Entry 1KEE (X-ray diffraction, 2.10 A resolution); this record covers chains C and D of the 8 polymer chains in the assembly.

Chain C:
Molecule: Carbamoyl-phosphate synthetase large chain
From: Escherichia coli
Notes: EC 6.3.5.5
UniProt: P00968 (CARB_ECOLI); residues 1-1073 here correspond to UniProt positions 0-1072 (UniProt number = residue number - 1)
Amino-acid sequence (1073 residues; numbered 1 to 1073; the number before each row is that of its first residue):
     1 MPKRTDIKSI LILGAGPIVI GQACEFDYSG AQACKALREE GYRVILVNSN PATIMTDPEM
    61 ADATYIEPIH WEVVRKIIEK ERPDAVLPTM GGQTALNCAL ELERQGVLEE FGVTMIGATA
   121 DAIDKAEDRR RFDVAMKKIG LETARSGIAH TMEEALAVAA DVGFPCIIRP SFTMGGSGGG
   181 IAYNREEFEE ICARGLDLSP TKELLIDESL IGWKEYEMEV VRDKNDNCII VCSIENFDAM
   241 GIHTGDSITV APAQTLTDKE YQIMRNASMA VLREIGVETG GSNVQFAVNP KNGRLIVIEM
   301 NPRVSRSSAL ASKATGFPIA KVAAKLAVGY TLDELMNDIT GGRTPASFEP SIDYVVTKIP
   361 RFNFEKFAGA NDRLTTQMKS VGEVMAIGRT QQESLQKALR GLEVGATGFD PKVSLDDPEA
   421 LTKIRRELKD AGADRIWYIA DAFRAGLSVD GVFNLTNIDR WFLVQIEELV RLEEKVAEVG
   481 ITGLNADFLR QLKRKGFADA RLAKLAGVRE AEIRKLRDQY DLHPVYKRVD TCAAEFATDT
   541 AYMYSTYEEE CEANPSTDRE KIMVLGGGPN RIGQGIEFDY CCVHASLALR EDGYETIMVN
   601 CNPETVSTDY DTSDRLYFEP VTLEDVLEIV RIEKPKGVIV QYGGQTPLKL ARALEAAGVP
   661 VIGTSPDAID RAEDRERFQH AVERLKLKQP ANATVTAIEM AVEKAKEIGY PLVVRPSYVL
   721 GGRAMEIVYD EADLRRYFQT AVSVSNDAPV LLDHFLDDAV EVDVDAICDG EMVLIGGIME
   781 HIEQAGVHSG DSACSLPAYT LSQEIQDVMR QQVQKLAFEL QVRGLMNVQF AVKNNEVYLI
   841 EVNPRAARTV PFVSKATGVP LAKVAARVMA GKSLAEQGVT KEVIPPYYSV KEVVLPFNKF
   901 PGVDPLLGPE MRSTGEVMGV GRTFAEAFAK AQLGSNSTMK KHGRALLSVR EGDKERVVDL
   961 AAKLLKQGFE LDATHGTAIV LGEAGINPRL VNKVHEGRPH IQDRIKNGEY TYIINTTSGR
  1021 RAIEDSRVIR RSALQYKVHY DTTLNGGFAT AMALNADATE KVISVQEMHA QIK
Disordered / not traced: 717-723, 742-749
Metal / ion sites: K+ site 1: Asp84, Gly112, Thr114; K+ site 2: Ala126, Glu127, Glu299, Met300, Asn301; K+ site 3: Thr143, Ala144; K+ site 4: Glu215, Asn236, Asp238, Ala239, Ile242, Ser247; Mn2+ site 1: Gln285, Glu299 (together with ADP, phosphate ion); Mn2+ site 2: Glu299, Asn301 (together with ADP, phosphate ion); K+ site 5: Glu383, Asn570, Asn602; K+ site 6: Glu761, Glu783, Gln784, Val787, Ser792; Mn2+ site 3: Gln829, Glu841 (together with ADP); K+ site 7: Glu841, Asn843 (together with ADP)
Small-molecule neighbours:
  - ADP (adenosine-5'-diphosphate), molecule 1: Arg129, Ala144, Ile167, Arg169, Thr173, Met174, Gly175, Gly176, Asp207, Glu208, Ser209, Leu210, Ile211, Glu215, Met240, Gly241, Ile242, His243, Thr244, Gln285, Ile298, Glu299, Asn301, Thr376
  - ADP, molecule 2: Pro690, Val713, Arg715, Met725, Asp753, His754, Phe755, Leu756, Glu761, Gln784, Ala785, Gly786, Val787, His788, Ser789, Gln829, Ile840, Glu841, Pro909
  - tetraethylammonium ion (NET): Val19, Gln22, Gln93, Thr94, Asn97, Asn936
  - L-ornithine (ORN): Glu783, Asp791, Ser792, Ala793, Glu892, Val893, Leu895, Leu907, His1039, Tyr1040, Asp1041, Thr1042, Thr1043
Curated features (UniProtKB/Swiss-Prot):
  - binding site (ATP): Arg130, Gly176

Chain D:
Molecule: Carbamoyl-phosphate synthetase small chain
From: Escherichia coli
Notes: EC 6.3.5.5
UniProt: P00907 (CARA_ECOLI); residues 1-382 here = UniProt positions 1-382
Amino-acid sequence (382 residues; each row starts with the number of its first residue):
     1 MIKSALLVLE DGTQFHGRAI GATGSAVGEV VFNTSMTGYQ EILTDPSYSR QIVTLTYPHI
    61 GNVGTNDADE ESSQVHAQGL VIRDLPLIAS NFRNTEDLSS YLKRHNIVAI ADIDTRKLTR
   121 LLREKGAQNG CIIAGDNPDA ALALEKARAF PGLNGMDLAK EVTTAEAYSW TQGSWTLTGG
   181 LPEAKKEDEL PFHVVAYDFG AKRNILRMLV DRGCRLTIVP AQTSAEDVLK MNPDGIFLSN
   241 GPGDPAPCDY AITAIQKFLE TDIPVFGICL GHQLLALASG AKTVKMKFGH HGGNHPVKDV
   301 EKNVVMITAQ NHGFAVDEAT LPANLRVTHK SLFDGTLQGI HRTDKPAFSF QGHPEASPGP
   361 HDAAPLFDHF IELIEQYRKT AK
Disordered / not traced: 1, 381-382
Sequence notes: modified residue (269)
Modified / non-standard residues: Cys269 (s-2,3-dihydro-5-glycin-2-yl-isoxazol-3-yl-cysteine; 143)
Metal / ion sites: K+: His16, Asp112
From the paper describing this entry:
  - catalytic residues: Ser47 (citing earlier work)

Chain C / chain D interface:
Residue-residue contacts - 110 pairs, chain C then chain D:
  Met1(C) - Asn303(D)
  Asn225(C) - Asn303(D)
  Asn227(C) - Val304(D)
  Asn227(C) - Val305(D)  hydrogen bond (side chain-backbone)
  Ile229(C) - Ile307(D)  hydrophobic
  Pro252(C) - Met36(D)  hydrophobic
  Pro252(C) - Tyr57(D)
  Gln254(C) - Tyr57(D)  hydrogen bond
  Gln254(C) - Asn62(D)  hydrogen bond
  Thr255(C) - Val63(D)
  Thr255(C) - Ser90(D)
  Thr255(C) - Asn91(D)  hydrogen bond (backbone-side chain)
  Leu256(C) - Val63(D)
  Thr257(C) - Val63(D)
  Thr257(C) - Asn91(D)
  Thr257(C) - Arg93(D)  hydrogen bond
  Asp258(C) - Thr37(D)  hydrogen bond
  Asp258(C) - Gly38(D)
  Asp258(C) - Glu41(D)
  Asp258(C) - Pro358(D)
  Asp258(C) - Gly359(D)  hydrogen bond (side chain-backbone)
  Lys259(C) - Glu41(D)  salt bridge
  Lys259(C) - Ala68(D)  hydrogen bond (side chain-backbone)
  Lys259(C) - Asp69(D)  salt bridge
  Lys259(C) - Arg93(D)
  Lys259(C) - Trp175(D)
  Glu260(C) - Asn91(D)  hydrogen bond
  Glu260(C) - Phe92(D)
  Gln262(C) - Gly359(D)
  Gln262(C) - Pro360(D)
  Gln262(C) - His361(D)
  Arg265(C) - Ile307(D)
  Arg265(C) - Pro360(D)
  Arg265(C) - Asp362(D)  salt bridge
  Asn266(C) - His361(D)  hydrogen bond
  Pro290(C) - Phe92(D)
  Lys291(C) - Phe92(D)
  Asn292(C) - Phe92(D)
  Asn292(C) - Leu177(D)
  Gly293(C) - Phe92(D)
  Gly293(C) - Leu177(D)
  Asp333(C) - Lys298(D)  salt bridge
  Asp333(C) - Asn303(D)
  Asp333(C) - Val305(D)
  Pro345(C) - Leu332(D)
  Ser347(C) - Pro296(D)
  Phe348(C) - Pro296(D)  hydrophobic
  Phe348(C) - Ile307(D)  hydrophobic
  Phe348(C) - Phe333(D)  hydrophobic
  Glu349(C) - Asn294(D)  hydrogen bond (backbone-side chain)
  Glu349(C) - Ile307(D)
  Pro350(C) - Met36(D)
  Ser351(C) - Thr34(D)  hydrogen bond (side chain-backbone)
  Ser351(C) - Met36(D)
  Ser351(C) - Asn294(D)
  Ile352(C) - Met36(D)  hydrogen bond (backbone-side chain)
  Ile352(C) - Tyr57(D)
  Asp353(C) - Thr56(D)
  Asp353(C) - Pro58(D)
  Asp353(C) - Arg116(D)  salt bridge
  Tyr354(C) - Tyr57(D)
  Tyr354(C) - Pro58(D)
  Val355(C) - Tyr57(D)
  Val355(C) - His59(D)
  Arg389(C) - Pro58(D)
  Arg389(C) - Arg83(D)
  Arg389(C) - Asp114(D)  salt bridge
  Arg389(C) - Thr115(D)  hydrogen bond
  Arg389(C) - Arg116(D)
  Thr390(C) - His59(D)
  Thr390(C) - Arg83(D)
  Gln391(C) - His59(D)  hydrogen bond (backbone-side chain)
  Asp459(C) - Ser90(D)  hydrogen bond
  Arg460(C) - Ile88(D)
  Trp461(C) - His59(D)
  Trp461(C) - Asn62(D)  hydrogen bond
  Trp461(C) - Pro86(D)
  Trp461(C) - Ile88(D)
  Trp461(C) - Ser90(D)
  Val464(C) - Leu87(D)
  Val464(C) - Ile88(D)  hydrophobic
  Glu468(C) - Leu87(D)
  Arg494(C) - Arg83(D)
  Arg494(C) - Asp112(D)  hydrogen bond (side chain-backbone)
  Lys527(C) - Asp114(D)  salt bridge
  Lys527(C) - Arg116(D)
  Arg528(C) - Arg116(D)  hydrogen bond (backbone-side chain)
  Asp530(C) - Arg116(D)  salt bridge
  Ala533(C) - Thr56(D)
  Ala533(C) - Thr119(D)
  Ala534(C) - Arg116(D)
  Ala534(C) - Thr119(D)
  Ala534(C) - Arg120(D)
  Ala534(C) - Arg123(D)  hydrogen bond (backbone-side chain)
  Glu535(C) - Arg123(D)
  Glu535(C) - Phe288(D)
  Glu535(C) - Phe333(D)
  Phe536(C) - Arg123(D)
  Phe536(C) - Phe333(D)  hydrophobic
  Ala537(C) - Arg123(D)
  Glu548(C) - Arg83(D)  salt bridge
  Glu548(C) - Ile113(D)
  Glu548(C) - Asp114(D)
  Glu548(C) - Thr115(D)
  Glu549(C) - Asp114(D)  hydrogen bond (backbone-side chain)
  Glu550(C) - Asp114(D)  hydrogen bond (backbone-side chain)
  Glu550(C) - Lys117(D)
  Glu550(C) - Arg120(D)  salt bridge
  Glu552(C) - Arg116(D)  salt bridge
  Glu552(C) - Arg120(D)  salt bridge
Interface residues without a listed pair, chain C (57 interface residues in all): Cys228, Tyr261, Ile263, Thr344, Gln465, Cys532
Interface residues without a listed pair, chain D (51 interface residues in all): Phe32, Asp84, Gly293, Ser357

In short:
The interface between chain C and chain D involves 57 residues on one side and 51 on the other, with 22
hydrogen bonds and 12 salt bridges. Polar pairs include Lys259(C)-Glu41(D), Lys259(C)-Asp69(D) and
Arg265(C)-Asp362(D). Chain C binds ADP, L-ornithine and tetraethylammonium ion. The paper reports the
catalytic residue Ser47(D).
Chain C is Carbamoyl-phosphate synthetase large chain and chain D is Carbamoyl-phosphate synthetase small
chain, both from Escherichia coli; the structure, Inactivation of the Amidotransferase Activity of Carbamoyl
Phosphate Synthetase by the Antibiotic Acivicin, was determined by X-ray diffraction.
